8UB7 - chains B and C of the 9 polymer chains in the assembly; structure by electron microscopy, 3.20 A resolution.

[Chain B (and C)]
Protein: Avd
Organism: Bordetella phage BPP-1
Notes: chain C of this document is another copy of the same molecule, construct and numbering; everything in this record applies to it too
UniProtKB: chimeric construct of Q775D7, Q9FA38: residues 1-124 from Q775D7 (Q775D7_BPBPP) positions 1-124 (same numbers); residues 125-290 from Q9FA38 positions 5-170 (UniProt number = residue number - 120)
Sequence (290 residues; row label = number of the first residue in the row):
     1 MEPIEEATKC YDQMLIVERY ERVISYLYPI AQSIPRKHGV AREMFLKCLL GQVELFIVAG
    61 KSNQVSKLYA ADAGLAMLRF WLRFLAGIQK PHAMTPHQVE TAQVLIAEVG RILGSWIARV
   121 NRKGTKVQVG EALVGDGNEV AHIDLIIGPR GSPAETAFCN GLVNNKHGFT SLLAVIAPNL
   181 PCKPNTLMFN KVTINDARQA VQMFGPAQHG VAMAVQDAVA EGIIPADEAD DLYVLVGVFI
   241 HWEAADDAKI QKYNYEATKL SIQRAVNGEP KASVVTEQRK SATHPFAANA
Disordered / not traced: 123-290 (chain C: 1-10, 122-290)

[How chain B and chain C interact]
Pairs across the interface - 38 pairs, chain B then chain C:
  I4(B) - A107(C)  hydrophobic
  E6(B) - D72(C)
  E6(B) - A76(C)
  E6(B) - R79(C)  salt bridge
  A7(B) - D72(C)  hydrogen bond (backbone-side chain)
  A7(B) - I117(C)  hydrophobic
  T8(B) - Y69(C)
  V17(B) - R83(C)
  E21(B) - F80(C)
  E21(B) - R83(C)  salt bridge
  I24(B) - F80(C)  hydrophobic
  I24(B) - F84(C)  hydrophobic
  Y28(B) - H38(C)  hydrogen bond
  Y28(B) - A41(C)
  Y28(B) - F84(C)  hydrophobic
  Y28(B) - I88(C)  hydrophobic
  Y28(B) - K90(C)
  P29(B) - K90(C)
  Q32(B) - K37(C)  hydrogen bond (backbone-side chain)
  Q32(B) - H38(C)  hydrogen bond
  E43(B) - V40(C)
  L46(B) - V40(C)  hydrophobic
  K47(B) - V40(C)
  K47(B) - E43(C)  salt bridge
  L50(B) - M77(C)
  L50(B) - W81(C)  hydrophobic
  L50(B) - F84(C)  hydrophobic
  G51(B) - M44(C)
  V53(B) - M77(C)  hydrophobic
  V53(B) - F80(C)  hydrophobic
  E54(B) - M77(C)
  I57(B) - A73(C)
  I57(B) - A76(C)  hydrophobic
  I57(B) - M77(C)  hydrophobic
  K61(B) - Y69(C)
  K61(B) - D72(C)  salt bridge
  K61(B) - A73(C)
  K61(B) - A76(C)
Interface residues without a listed pair, chain B (22 interface residues in all): R36, R42, V58
Interface residues without a listed pair, chain C (22 interface residues in all): R36, R111

[Summary]
The chain B/chain C interface involves 22 residues from each chain; the contacts include 4 hydrogen bonds and
4 salt bridges. Polar pairs include E6(B)-R79(C), E21(B)-R83(C) and K47(B)-E43(C).
Both chains are Avd (Bordetella phage BPP-1). Entry 8UB7 (Diversity-generating retroelement (DGR)
ribonucleoprotein reverse transcriptase - Active state (N-occupied)) was determined by electron microscopy
together with 8UB8, 8UB9, 8UBA, 8UBB, 8UBC, 8UBD, 8UBE and 8UBF from the same study.
